3VEH - chain A; structure by X-ray diffraction, 2.00 A resolution.

# Chain A
Molecule: Isochorismate synthase/isochorismate-pyruvate lyase mbtI
From: Mycobacterium tuberculosis
Notes: EC 4.1.3.-, 5.4.4.2
UniProt: Q7D785 (MBTI_MYCTU); residue numbers follow UniProt; this construct covers 1-449
Sequence (451 residues; each row starts with the number of its first residue; numbers below 1 keep their minus sign (Gly-1 is residue -1)):
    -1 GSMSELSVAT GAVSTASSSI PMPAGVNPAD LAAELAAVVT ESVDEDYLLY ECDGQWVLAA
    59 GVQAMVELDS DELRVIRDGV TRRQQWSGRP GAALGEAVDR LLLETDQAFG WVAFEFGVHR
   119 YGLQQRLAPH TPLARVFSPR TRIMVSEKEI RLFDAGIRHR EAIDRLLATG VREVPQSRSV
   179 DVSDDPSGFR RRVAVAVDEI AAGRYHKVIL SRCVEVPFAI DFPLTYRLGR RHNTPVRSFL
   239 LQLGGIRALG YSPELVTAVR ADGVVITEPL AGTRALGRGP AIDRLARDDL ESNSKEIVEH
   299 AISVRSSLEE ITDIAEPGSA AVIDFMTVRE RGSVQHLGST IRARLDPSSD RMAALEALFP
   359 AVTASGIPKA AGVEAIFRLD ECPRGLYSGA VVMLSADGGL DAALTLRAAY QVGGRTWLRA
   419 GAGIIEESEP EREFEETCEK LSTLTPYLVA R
Unresolved in the structure: -1 to 14
Construct notes: expression tag (-1 to 0)
Small-molecule neighbours: 0GA (3-{[(1Z)-1-carboxyprop-1-en-1-yl]oxy}-2-hydroxybenzoic acid): Ile207, Pro251, Glu252, Leu268, Ala269, Gly270, Thr271, His334, Thr361, Tyr385, Leu404, Arg405, Arg417, Ala418, Gly419, Ala420, Glu434, Lys438

# Summary
Chain A binds compound 0GA.
Chain A is Isochorismate synthase/isochorismate-pyruvate lyase mbtI (Mycobacterium tuberculosis); the
structure, Structure of a M. tuberculosis salicylate synthase, MbtI, in complex with an inhibitor methylAMT,
was determined by X-ray diffraction together with 3ST6, 3RV6, 3RV7, 3RV8 and 3RV9 from the same study.
